PDB entry 2WFG | X-ray diffraction, 2.20 A resolution | chain A

[Chain A]
Name: Cytosolic leucyl-tRNA synthetase
From: Candida albicans
Notes: fragment: editing or cp1 domain, residues 280-530
Reference sequence: Q5A9A4 (Q5A9A4_CANAL); numbering as in UniProt (aligned over 280-530)
Sequence (261 residues; each row starts with the number of its first residue):
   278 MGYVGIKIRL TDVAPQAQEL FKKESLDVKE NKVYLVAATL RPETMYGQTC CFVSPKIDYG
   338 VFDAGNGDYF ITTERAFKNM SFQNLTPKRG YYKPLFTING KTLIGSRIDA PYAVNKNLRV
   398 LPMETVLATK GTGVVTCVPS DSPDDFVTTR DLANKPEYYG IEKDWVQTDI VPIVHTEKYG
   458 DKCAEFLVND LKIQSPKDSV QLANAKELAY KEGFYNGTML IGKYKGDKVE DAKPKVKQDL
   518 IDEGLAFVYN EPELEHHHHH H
Unresolved in the structure: 278, 529-538
Residues lining bound ligands: ZZB ([(1S,3S,5R,6R,8R)-6-(6-aminopurin-9-yl)-4'-ethylamino-3'-fluoro-spiro[2,4,7-trioxa-3-boranuidabicyclo[3.3.0]octane-3,7'-8-oxa-7-boranuidabicyclo[4.3.0]nona-1,3,5-triene]-8-yl]methyl dihydrogen phosphate): Y280, A315, T316, L317, R318, T321, M322, T402, V403, L404, K407, V412, T413, V415, D418, S419, P420, K483, A486, Y487
From the paper describing this entry:
  - binding site for ZZB: T316, K407, D418, S419, A486
  - conformationally variable residues (side-chain flip): Y487
  - catalytic residues: T316, D422 (by similarity / conservation)
  - specificity-determining residues: T321 (by similarity / conservation)

[Overview]
Chain A binds compound ZZB. From the paper: catalytic residues T316 and D422; a binding site for ZZB at T316,
K407 and D418 among others.
Chain A is Cytosolic leucyl-tRNA synthetase (Candida albicans); the structure, Structure of the Candida
albicans cytosolic leucyl-tRNA synthetase editing domain bound to a benzoxaborole-AMP adduct, was determined
by X-ray diffraction together with 2WFE from the same study.
